Entry 7PHA (electron microscopy, 8.50 A resolution (very low resolution: no residue pairs are listed; an interface is given only as per-side residue counts)); this record covers chains i and 3 of the 55 polymer chains in the assembly.

[Chain i]
Protein: 50S ribosomal protein L13
Source organism: Mycoplasma pneumoniae M129
UniProtKB: P75178 (RL13_MYCPN); residues 1-146 here = UniProt positions 1-146
Chain sequence (146 residues; numbered 1 to 146; the number before each row is that of its first residue):
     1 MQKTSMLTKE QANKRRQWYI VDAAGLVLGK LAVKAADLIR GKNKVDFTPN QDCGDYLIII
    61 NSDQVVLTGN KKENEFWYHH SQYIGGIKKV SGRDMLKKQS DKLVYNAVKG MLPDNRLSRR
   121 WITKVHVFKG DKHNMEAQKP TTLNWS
Disordered / not traced: 1-2

[Chain 3]
Molecule: 23S ribosomal RNA
Source organism: Mycoplasma pneumoniae M129
Sequence (2907 nucleotides; each row starts with the number of its first residue):
     1 UACAAUAAGU UACUAAGGGC UUAUGGUGGA UGCCUUGGCA CUAAUAGGCG AUGAAGGACG
    61 UGUUAACCUG CGAUAAGCUU CGGGUAGGUG GUAAGAACCU CAGAUCCGGA GAUUUCCGAA
   121 UGGAGCAAUC CGGUAGUUGG AAACAGCUAU CAUUAAUUGA UGAAUAAAUA GUCAAUUAAA
   181 GCAAUACGUG GUGAAGUGAA ACAUCUCAGU AGCCACAGGA AAAGAAAACG AAUGUGAUUC
   241 CGUGUGUAGU GGCGAGCGAA AGCGGAACAG GCCAAACUUA UCAUUAGAUA GGGGUUGUAG
   301 GGCUUGCAAU GUGGACUUGA AAACGAUAGA AGAAGCUGUU GGAAAGCAGC GCGCAAAAGG
   361 GUGAUAGCCC CGUAUUUGAA AUUGUUUUCA UACCUAGCGA GAUCCCUGAG UAGCUCGGAA
   421 AACGUUAUUU UGAGUGAAUC UGCCCAGACC AUUGGGUAAG CCUAAAUACU AAUUAGUGAC
   481 CGAUAGCGAA ACAGUACCGU GAGGGAAAGG UGAAAAGAAC CCAGAGAUGG GAGUGAAAUA
   541 GAUUCUGAAA CCAUAUGCCU ACAACGUGUC AGAGCACAUU AAUGUGUGAU GGCGUGCGUU
   601 UUGAAGUAUG AGCCGGCGAG UUAUGAUAGC AAGCGUUAGU UAACCAGGAG AUGGGGAGCU
   661 GUAGCGAAAG CGAGUUUUAA AAGAGCGUUU GUUUGUUAUU AUAGACCCGA AACGGGUUGA
   721 GCUAGUCAUG AGCAGGUUGA AGGUUGAGUA ACAUCAACUG GAGGACCGAA CCGACUCUCG
   781 UUGAAACGAU AGCGGAUGAC UUGUGAUUAG GGGUGAAAUU CCAAUCGAAA UCCGUGAUAG
   841 CUGGUUCUCG UCGAAAUAGC UUUAAGGCUA GCGUGAGAUC ACAAAUAAGU GGAGGUAAAG
   901 CUACUGAAUG UAUGAUGGCG CCACCUAGGC GUACUGAAUA CAAUUAAACU CUGAAUGCCA
   961 UUUAUUUUAU UCUCGCAGUC AGACAGUGGG GGAUAAGCUU CAUUGUCAAG AGGGGAAGAG
  1021 CCCAGAUCAU UAAAUAAGGU CCCCAAAAUA UACUAAGUGG AAAAGGAUGU GAAAGUGCUA
  1081 AAACAGCAAG GAUGUUGGCU UAGAAGCAGC CAUCGUUUAA AGAGUGCGUA ACAGCUCACU
  1141 UGUCGAGUGU UUUUGCGCCG AAGAUGUAAC GGGGCUAAGU AUAUUACCGA AUUUAUGGAU
  1201 AAGAUUUAUA UCUUGUGGUA GACGAGCGUU GUAUUGGAGU UGAAGUCAAA GCGUGAGCAU
  1261 UGGUGGAUCC AAUACAAGUG AGAAUGCCGG CAUGAGUAAC GCUUGGGAGU GAGAAUCUCC
  1321 CAAACCGAUU GACUAAGGUU UCCUGGACCA GGGUCGUCCU UCCAGGGUUA GUCUGGACCU
  1381 AAGCUGAGGC UGAAAAGCGU AGGCGAUGGA CAACAGGUUA AUAUUCCUGU ACUUACAGUU
  1441 AGACUGAUGG AGUGACAAAG AAGGUUUUCC ACCCCCAUAA UUGGAUUUGG GGAUAAAUCA
  1501 UAAGGUGGUA CAAUAGGCAA AUCCGUUGUG CAUAACAUUG AGUGAUGAUG UCGAGUGAAU
  1561 GAGUGAUCAA GUAGCGAAGG UGGUAUUAAU CAUGCUUUCA AGAAAAGCUU CUAGGGUUAA
  1621 UCUAGCUGUA ACCAGUACCG AGAACGAACA CACGUAGUCA AGGAGAGGAU CCUAAGGUUA
  1681 GCGAGUGAAC UAUAGCCAAG GAACUCUGCA AAUUAACCCC GUAAGUUAGC GAGAAGGGGU
  1741 GCUUAUGUAA AAGUAAGCCG CAGUGAAGAA CGAGGGGGGA CUGUUUAACU AAAACACAAC
  1801 UCUAUGCCAA ACCGUAAGGU GAUGUAUAUG GGGUGACACC UGCCCAGUGC UGGAAGGUUA
  1861 AAGAAGGAGG UUAGCGCAAG CGAAGCUUUU AACUGAAGCC CCAGUGAACG GCGGCCGUAA
  1921 CUAUAACGGU CCUAAGGUAG CGAAAUUCCU AGUCGGGUAA AUUCCGUCCC GCUUGAAUGG
  1981 UGUAACCAUC UCUUGACUGU CUCGGCUAUA GACUCGGUGA AAUCCAGGUA CGGGUGAAGA
  2041 CACCCGUUAG GCGCAACGGG ACGGAAAGAC CCCGUGAAGC UUUACUGUAG CUUAAUAUUG
  2101 AUCAGGACAU UAUCAUGUAG AGAAUAGGUA GGAGCAAUCG AUGCAAGUUC GCUAGGACUU
  2161 GUUGAUGCGA AAGGUGGAAU ACUACCCUUG GUUGUGUGCU GUUCUAAUUG GUAACUGUUA
  2221 UCCAGUUUCA AGACAGUGUU AGGUGGGCAG UUUGACUGGG GCGGUCGCCU CCUAAAAGGU
  2281 AACGGAGGCG UACAAAGGUA CCUUCAGUAC GGUUGGAAAU CGUAUGUAGA GUGUAAUGGU
  2341 GUAAGGGUGC UUGACUGUGA GACAUACAGG UCGAACAGGU GAGAAAUCAG GUCAUAGUGA
  2401 UCCGGUGGUC CAGUAUGGAA UGGCCAUCGC UCAACGGAUA AAAGCUACUC CGGGGAUAAC
  2461 AGGCUGAUAC UGCCCAAGAG UUCAUAUCGA CGGCAGUGUU UGGCACCUCG AUGUCGACUC
  2521 AUCUCAUCCU CGAGCUGAAG CAGGUUCGAA GGGUUCGGCU GUUCGCCGAU UAAAGAGAUA
  2581 CGUGAGUUGG GUUCAAACCG UCGUGAGACA GGUUGGUCCC UAUCUAUUGU GCCCGUAGGA
  2641 AGAUUGAAGA GUGUUGCUUC UAGUACGAGA GGACCGAAGC GAGGACACCU CUUAUGCUCC
  2701 AGUUGUAGCG CCAGCUGCAC CGCUGGGUAG UAACGUGUCU AUUAGAUAAA CGCUGAAAGC
  2761 AUCUAAGUGU GAAACUAUCU CAAAGAUUAA UCUUCCCAUU UCGCAAGAAA GUAAGAGCCG
  2821 UCAAAGACGA UGACGUUGAU AGGUUACAGG UGUAAGCAUA GUGAUAUGUU GAGCUGAGUA
  2881 AUACUAAUUG CUCGAGGACU UAUUGGA
Disordered / not traced: 1-7, 923-927, 1560-1569, 2901-2907

[How chain i and chain 3 interact]
At this resolution (8 A) residue pairs are not listed: 55 residues of chain i and 46 of chain 3 lie at the interface.

[Summary]
55 residues of chain i face 46 of chain 3 across their interface.
Chain i is 50S ribosomal protein L13 and chain 3 is 23S ribosomal RNA, both from Mycoplasma pneumoniae M129;
the structure, 70S ribosome with EF-Tu-tRNA and P-site tRNA in chloramphenicol-treated Mycoplasma pneumoniae
cells, was determined by electron microscopy, deposited together with 7OOC, 7OOD, 7P6Z, 7PAH, 7PAI, 7PAJ and
23 further entries.
